PDB entry 6SPC | electron microscopy, 2.95 A resolution | chains a and t of the 21 polymer chains in the assembly

Chain a:
Molecule: 16S rRNA
Source organism: Pseudomonas aeruginosa
Sequence (1519 nucleotides; row label = number of the first residue in the row; note: 6 numbers in that range are skipped by the numbering (no residue carries them; nothing is unmodelled there)):
     2 A
     7 AAGAGUUUGAUCAUGGCUCAGAUUGAACGCUGGCGGCAGGCCUAACA
    55 AUGCAAGUC
    65 AGCGGAUAAAGGGAGCUUGCUCCUGGAUUCAGCGGCAGACGGGUGAGUAA
   115 UGCCUAGGAAUCUGCCUGGUAGUGGGGGAUAACGUCCGGAAACGGGCGCU
   165 AAUACCGCAUACGUCCUGAGGGAGAAAGUGGGGGAUCUUCGGACCUCACG
   215 CUAUCAGAUGAGCCUAGGUCGGAUUAGCUAGUUGGUGGGGUAAAGGCCUA
   265 CCAAGGCGACGAUCCGUAACUGGUCUGAGAGGAUGAUCAGUCACACUGGA
   315 ACUGAGACACGGUCCAGACUCCUACGGGAGGCAGCAGUGGGGAAUAUUGG
   365 ACAAUGGGCGAAAGCCUGAUCCAGCCAUGCCGCGUGUGUGAAGAAGGUCU
   415 UCGGAUUGUAAAGCACUUUAAGUUGGGAGGAAGGGCAGUAAGUUAAUACC
   465 UUGCUGUUUUGACGUUACCAACAGAAUAAGCACCGGCUAACUUCGUGCCA
   515 GCAGCCGCGGUAAUACGAAGGGUGCAAGCGUUAAUCGGAAUUACUGGGCG
   565 UAAAGCGCGCGUAGGUGGUUCAGCAAGUUGGAUGUGAAAUCCCCGGGCUC
   615 AACCUGGGAACUGCAUCCAAAACUACUGAGCUAGAGUACGGUAGAGGGUG
   665 GUGGAAUUUCCUGUGUAGCGGUGAAAUGCGUAGAUAUAGGAAGGAACACC
   715 AGUGGCGAAGGCGACCACCUGGACUGAUACUGACACUGAGGUGCGAAAGC
   765 GUGGGGAGCAAACAGGAUUAGAUACCCUGGUAGUCCACGCCGUAAACGAU
   815 GUCGACUAGCCGUUGGGAUCCUUGAGAUCUUAGUGGCGCAGCUAACGCGA
   865 UAAGUCGACCGCCUGGGGAGUACGGCCGCAAGGUUAAAACUCAAAUGAAU
   915 UGACGGGGGCCCGCACAAGCGGUGGAGCAUGUGGUUUAAUUCGAAGCAAC
   965 GCGAAGAACCUUACCUGGCCUUGACAUGCUGAGAACUUUCCAGAGAUGGA
  1015 UUGGUGCCUUCGGGAACUCAGACACAGGUGCUGCAUGGCUGUCGUCAGCU
  1065 CGUGUCGUGAGAUGUUGGGUUAAGUCCCGUAACGAGCGCAACCCUUGUCC
  1115 UUAGUUACCAGCACCUCGGGUGGGCACUCUAAGGAGACUGCCGGUGACAA
  1165 ACCGGAGGAAGGUGGGGAUGACGUCAAGUCAUCAUGGCCCUUACGGCCAG
  1215 GGCUACACACGUGCUACAAUGGUCGGUACAAAGGGUUGCCAAGCCGCGAG
  1265 GUGGAGCUAAUCCCAUAAAACCGAUCGUAGUCCGGAUCGCAGUCUGCAAC
  1315 UCGACUGCGUGAAGUCGGAAUCGCUAGUAAUCGUGAAUCAGAAUGUCACG
  1365 GUGAAUACGUUCCCGGGCCUUGUACACACCGCCCGUCACACCAUGGGAGU
  1415 GGGUUGCUCCAGAAGUAGCUAGUCUAACCGCAAGGGGGACGGUUACCACG
  1465 GAGUGAUUCAUGACUGGGGUGAAGUCGUAACAAGGUAGCCGUAGGGGAAC
  1515 CUGCGGCUGGAU
Construct notes: conflict A2, A72 (G2309540 in 1359201046), A101 (G2309511 in 1359201046)
From the paper describing this entry:
  - conformationally variable residues (side-chain flip): A1486, A1487

Chain t:
Name: 30S ribosomal protein S20
Source organism: Pseudomonas aeruginosa
UniProtKB: A0A072ZDZ9 (A0A072ZDZ9_PSEAI); numbering as in UniProt (aligned over 2-87)
Chain sequence (86 residues; each row starts with the number of its first residue):
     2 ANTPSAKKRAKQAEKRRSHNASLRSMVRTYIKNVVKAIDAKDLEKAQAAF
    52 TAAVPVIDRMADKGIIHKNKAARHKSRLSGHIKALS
Not modelled in the structure: 2

Chain a / chain t interface:
Residue-residue contacts (80):
  A60(a) with Ser6(t), hydrogen bond to the base
  C97(a) with Lys9(t), salt bridge to the phosphate; Lys12(t), salt bridge to the phosphate
  G98(a) with Lys9(t), hydrogen bond to the base; Gln13(t), phosphate contact; Lys16(t), salt bridge to the phosphate
  G99(a) with Arg17(t), salt bridge to the phosphate
  C100(a) with Arg10(t), base contact
  A101(a) with Ser6(t), hydrogen bond to the base; Arg10(t), base contact
  G102(a) with Arg10(t), hydrogen bond to the base
  C126(a) with Asn70(t), hydrogen bond to the phosphate
  C169(a) with His20(t), hydrogen bond to the phosphate
  C170(a) with His20(t), salt bridge to the phosphate; Lys64(t), phosphate contact
  G171(a) with Arg60(t), salt bridge to the phosphate; Met61(t), phosphate contact; Lys64(t), salt bridge to the phosphate
  C179(a) with Ala73(t), phosphate contact; Lys76(t), hydrogen bond to the sugar
  C180(a) with Ala73(t), sugar contact; Lys76(t), hydrogen bond to the sugar; Ser77(t), phosphate contact; Ser80(t), hydrogen bond to the sugar
  U181(a) with Ser77(t), hydrogen bond to the phosphate; Ser80(t), sugar contact
  A183(a) with Lys84(t), base contact
  A187(a) with Val55(t), sugar contact; Pro56(t), phosphate contact; Asp59(t), hydrogen bond to the sugar
  G188(a) with Pro56(t), phosphate contact; Asp59(t), sugar contact; Arg60(t), phosphate contact; Asp63(t), hydrogen bond to the sugar
  A189(a) with Arg60(t), phosphate contact; Asp63(t), sugar contact
  A217(a) with Asp63(t), phosphate contact
  G252(a) with His82(t), sugar contact
  G253(a) with Arg78(t), salt bridge to the phosphate; His82(t), salt bridge to the phosphate
  G254(a) with His75(t), phosphate contact; Arg78(t), salt bridge to the phosphate
  U255(a) with Lys71(t), phosphate contact; Arg74(t), salt bridge to the phosphate; Arg78(t), base contact
  A256(a) with His68(t), sugar contact; Asn70(t), hydrogen bond to the sugar
  A257(a) with Asn70(t), phosphate contact; Arg74(t), salt bridge to the phosphate
  C316(a) with Ala14(t), sugar contact; Arg18(t), sugar contact
  U317(a) with Ala14(t), sugar contact; Arg17(t), hydrogen bond to the sugar; Arg18(t), sugar contact; Asn21(t), phosphate contact; Arg25(t), salt bridge to the phosphate
  G318(a) with Arg17(t), phosphate contact; Asn21(t), hydrogen bond to the phosphate
  G325(a) with Asn3(t), hydrogen bond to the sugar
  G326(a) with Asn3(t), hydrogen bond to the phosphate; Thr4(t), phosphate contact; Ala7(t), phosphate contact; Ala11(t), sugar contact
  G345(a) with Asn3(t), hydrogen bond to the phosphate
  U1430(a) with Arg18(t), salt bridge to the phosphate
  A1431(a) with Arg29(t), salt bridge to the phosphate
  G1432(a) with Arg29(t), phosphate contact
  C1433(a) with Lys33(t), phosphate contact; Lys37(t), salt bridge to the phosphate
  G1450(a) with Tyr31(t), sugar contact
  G1451(a) with Met27(t), sugar contact; Thr30(t), phosphate contact; Tyr31(t), sugar contact; Asn34(t), phosphate contact
  G1452(a) with Ser23(t), hydrogen bond to the sugar; Ser26(t), hydrogen bond to the phosphate; Met27(t), hydrogen bond to the phosphate; Thr30(t), hydrogen bond to the phosphate
  A1453(a) with Ala22(t), phosphate contact; Ser26(t), phosphate contact
Other interface residues (no listed pair), chain a (46 interface residues in all): U125, C172, U216, U327, G344, A1441, C1454
Other interface residues (no listed pair), chain t (47 interface residues in all): Glu15, Leu24

Overview:
46 residues of chain a and 47 residues of chain t are in contact, with 22 hydrogen bonds and 16 salt bridges.
Among the polar pairs are A60(a)-Ser6(t), G98(a)-Lys9(t) and A101(a)-Ser6(t). The paper reports conformational
variability at A1486(a) and A1487(a).
Here chain a is 16S rRNA and chain t is 30S ribosomal protein S20, both from Pseudomonas aeruginosa. Entry
6SPC (Pseudomonas aeruginosa 30s ribosome from an aminoglycoside resistant clinical isolate) was determined by
electron microscopy, deposited together with 6SPE.
